Entry 6MHQ (electron microscopy, 3.40 A resolution); this record covers chains A and K of the 12 polymer chains in the assembly.

# Chain A (and K)
Protein: Gap junction alpha-3 protein, connexin-46
From: Ovis aries
Notes: chain K of this document is another copy of the same molecule, construct and numbering; everything in this record applies to it too
UniProtKB: Q9TU17 (CXA3_SHEEP); residue numbers follow UniProt; this construct covers 1-348
Chain sequence (348 residues; each row starts with the number of its first residue):
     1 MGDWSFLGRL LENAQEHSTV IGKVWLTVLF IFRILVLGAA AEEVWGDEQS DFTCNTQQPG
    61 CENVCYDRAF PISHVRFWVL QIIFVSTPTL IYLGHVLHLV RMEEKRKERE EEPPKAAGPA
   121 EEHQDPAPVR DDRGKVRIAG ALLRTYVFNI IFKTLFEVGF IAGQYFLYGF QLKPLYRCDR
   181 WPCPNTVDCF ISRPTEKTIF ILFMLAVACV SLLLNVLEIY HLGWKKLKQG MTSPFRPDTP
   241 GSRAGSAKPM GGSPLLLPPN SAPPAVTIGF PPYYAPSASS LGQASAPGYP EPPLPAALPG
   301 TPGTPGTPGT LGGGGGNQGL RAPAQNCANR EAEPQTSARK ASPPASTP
Disordered / not traced: 1, 98-141, 223-348
Cystine bridges: Cys54-Cys189, Cys61-Cys183, Cys65-Cys178
What the authors report for this chain:
  - post-translational modification sites: Gly2 (proposed by the authors, not directly observed)
  - specificity-determining residues: Arg9 (from molecular simulation)
  - contacts within the chain: Gly2-Asp3, Asp3-Ser5 (hydrogen bond), Gly2-Trp4 (hydrogen bond) (from molecular simulation)
  - disease-associated variants - G2D, D3H, D3Y (citing earlier work)

# Chain A / chain K interface
Contacting residue pairs (18; chain A residue first):
  Asn55(A) - Thr56(K)
  Asn55(A) - Gln57(K)
  Asn55(A) - Gln58(K)
  Asn55(A) - Pro184(K)
  Thr56(A) - Asn55(K)
  Thr56(A) - Gln57(K)  hydrogen bond (backbone-side chain)
  Gln57(A) - Asn55(K)
  Gln57(A) - Thr56(K)  hydrogen bond (side chain-backbone)
  Gln57(A) - Gln57(K)
  Gln58(A) - Asn55(K)
  Arg177(A) - Asn185(K)  hydrogen bond
  Pro184(A) - Asn55(K)
  Asn185(A) - Arg177(K)  hydrogen bond
  Asn185(A) - Asn185(K)
  Asn185(A) - Thr186(K)
  Asn185(A) - Asp188(K)  hydrogen bond
  Thr186(A) - Asn185(K)
  Asp188(A) - Asn185(K)  hydrogen bond
Also at the interface, not in a pair above, chain A (10 interface residues in all): Cys54
Also at the interface, not in a pair above, chain K (10 interface residues in all): Cys54

# Summary
Chain A and chain K each contribute 10 residues to their interface, with 6 hydrogen bonds. Among the polar
pairs are Thr56(A)-Gln57(K), Arg177(A)-Asn185(K) and Asn185(A)-Asp188(K). The paper reports the specificity
determinant Arg9(A); a modification site at Gly2(A).
Both chains are Gap junction alpha-3 protein, connexin-46 (Ovis aries). Entry 6MHQ (Structure of connexin-46
intercellular gap junction channel at 3.4 angstrom resolution by cryoEM) was determined by electron microscopy
together with 6MHY from the same study.
